8G5I - chains A and P of the 5 polymer chains in the assembly; structure by electron microscopy, 2.75 A resolution.

== Chain A ==
Name: DNA polymerase subunit gamma-1
From: Homo sapiens
Notes: EC 2.7.7.7
UniProtKB: P54098 (DPOG1_HUMAN); residues 1-1239 here = UniProt positions 1-1239
Sequence (1239 residues; each row starts with the number of its first residue):
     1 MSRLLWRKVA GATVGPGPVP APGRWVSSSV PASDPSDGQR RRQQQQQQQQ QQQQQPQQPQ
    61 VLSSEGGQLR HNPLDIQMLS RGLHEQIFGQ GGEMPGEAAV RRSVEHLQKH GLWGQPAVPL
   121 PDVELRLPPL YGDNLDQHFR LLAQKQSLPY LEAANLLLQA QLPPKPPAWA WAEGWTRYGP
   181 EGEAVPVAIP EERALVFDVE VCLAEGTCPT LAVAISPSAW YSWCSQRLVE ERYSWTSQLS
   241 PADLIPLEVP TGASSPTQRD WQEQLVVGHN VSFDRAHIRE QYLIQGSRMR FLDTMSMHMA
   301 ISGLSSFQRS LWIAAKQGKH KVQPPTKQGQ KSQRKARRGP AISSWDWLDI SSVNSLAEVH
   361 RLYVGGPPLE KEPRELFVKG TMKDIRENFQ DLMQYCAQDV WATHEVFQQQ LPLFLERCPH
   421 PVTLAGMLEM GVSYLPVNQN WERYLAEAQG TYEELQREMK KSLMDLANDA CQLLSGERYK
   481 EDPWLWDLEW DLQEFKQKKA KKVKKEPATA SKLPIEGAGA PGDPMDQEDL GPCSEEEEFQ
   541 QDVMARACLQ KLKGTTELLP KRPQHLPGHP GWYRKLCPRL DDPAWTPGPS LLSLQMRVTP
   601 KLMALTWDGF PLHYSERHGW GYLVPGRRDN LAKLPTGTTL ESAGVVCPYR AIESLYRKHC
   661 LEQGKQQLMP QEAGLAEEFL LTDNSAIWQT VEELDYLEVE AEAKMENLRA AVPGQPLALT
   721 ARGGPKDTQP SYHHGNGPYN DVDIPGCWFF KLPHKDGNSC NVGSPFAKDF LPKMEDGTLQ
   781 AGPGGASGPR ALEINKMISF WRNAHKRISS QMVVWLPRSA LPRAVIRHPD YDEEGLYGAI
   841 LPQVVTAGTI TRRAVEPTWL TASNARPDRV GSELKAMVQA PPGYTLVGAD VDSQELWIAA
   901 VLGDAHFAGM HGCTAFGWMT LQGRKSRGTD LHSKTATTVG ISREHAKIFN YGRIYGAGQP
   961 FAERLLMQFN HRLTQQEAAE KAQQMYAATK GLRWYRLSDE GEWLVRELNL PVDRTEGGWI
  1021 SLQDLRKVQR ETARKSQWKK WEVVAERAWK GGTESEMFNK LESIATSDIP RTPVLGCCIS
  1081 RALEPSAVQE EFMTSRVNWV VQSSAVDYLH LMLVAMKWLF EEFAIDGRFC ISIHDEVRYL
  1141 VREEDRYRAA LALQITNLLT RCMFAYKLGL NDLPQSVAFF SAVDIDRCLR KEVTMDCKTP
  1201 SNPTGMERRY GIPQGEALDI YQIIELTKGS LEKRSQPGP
Unresolved in the structure: 1-73, 254-259, 317-340, 498-525, 627-645, 658-737, 993-1049, 1229-1239
Curated features (UniProtKB/Swiss-Prot):
  - region: Gln43 to Gln55 (Does not contribute to polymerase and exonuclease enzymatic activities), Thr858 to Asn864 (Trigger loop)
  - motif: Val196 to Glu200 (Exo I), Val267 to Arg275 (Exo II), Tyr395 to Thr403 (Exo III), Val887 to Leu896 (Pol A), Arg943 to Gly958 (Pol B), His1134 to Val1141 (Pol C)
  - active site: Asp198 (Exonuclease activity)
  - binding site (DNA): Ser306, Ser593, Lys806, Thr849, Thr1094, Ser1095
  - binding site (RNA): Arg579, His754, Gly763, Lys768, Ser863, Arg869
  - binding site (a 2'-deoxyribonucleoside 5'-triphosphate): Asp890, Val891, Ser893, Glu895, Arg943, Lys947, Tyr951, Asp1135
  - binding site (Mg(2+)): Asp890, Val891, Asp1135
  - site (Critical for replication fidelity and mismatch recognition): Arg853, Gln1102
  - natural variant: Arg3 (R3P: In PEOB1 and SANDO), Gln55 (Q55QQ; Q55QQQ), Arg227 (R227W: In PEOB1 and MTDPS4B), Arg232 (R232G: In MTDPS4A; R232H: In LS), Leu244 (L244P: In MTDPS4A), Thr251 (T251I: In PEOB1, MTDPS4A and MTDPS4B), Gly268 (G268A: In PEOB1), Arg275 (R275Q: Found in a patient with epileptic encephalopathy, developmental delay and moderate intellectual disability; uncertain significance), His277 (H277L: In PEOB1; uncertain significance), Gly303 (G303R: In MTDPS4A), Leu304 (L304R: In PEOB1 and SANDO; L304SANDO: In PEOB1), Ser305 (S305R: In MTDPS4A), 52 further natural variant entries in UniProt
  - mutagenesis: Asp198 (D198A: Abolishes exonuclease activity; when associated with A-200. Decreases polymerase exonucleolytic proofreading by 30-fold for the T:G mismatch and by 14-fold for the A:A mismatch ...), Glu200 (E200A: Abolishes exonuclease activity; when associated with A-198. Decreases polymerase exonucleolytic proofreading by 30-fold for the T:G mismatch and by 14-fold for the A:A mismatch ...), Asp274 (D274A: Unable to idle at the 5'-end of the nascent DNA strand. Continues DNA synthesis into double-stranded DNA past the 5'-end creating a flap structure that cannot be ligated), Lys498 (K498C: Decreases processive DNA synthesis), Lys499 (K499C: Decreases processive DNA synthesis), Lys501 (K501C: Decreases processive DNA synthesis), Val543 to Leu558 (Markedly decreases the stimulation by POLG2, resulting in impaired processive DNA synthesis), Leu549 (L549N: Decreases processive DNA synthesis), Leu552 (L552N: Decreases processive DNA synthesis), Lys553 (K553N: Decreases processive DNA synthesis), Arg853 (R853A: Abolishes primer DNA extention in the presence of dNTPs. Impairs intrinsic polymerase processivity. Enhances exonuclease activity leading to primer DNA degradation), Asp890 (D890N: Abolishes DNA polymerase activity), 1 further mutagenesis entry in UniProt
What the authors report for this chain:
  - binding site for Template DNA: Gln1102
  - catalytic residues: Asp890, Asp1135
  - conformationally variable residues: Tyr955
  - mutagenesis - R309A: decreased catalytic activity (exonuclease activity)
  - disease-associated variants - R807P: decreased catalytic activity (proofreading activity)

== Chain P ==
Molecule: Mismatched Primer DNA
Sequence (20 nucleotides; row label = number of the first residue in the row):
     8 GAAGACAGTC TGCGGCGCGA
Unresolved in the structure: 8-9

== How chain A and chain P interact ==
Residue-residue contacts - 26 pairs, chain A then chain P:
  Arg562(A) - DA14(P)  hydrogen bond to the sugar
  Arg562(A) - DG15(P)  salt bridge to the phosphate
  Arg579(A) - DG15(P)  salt bridge to the phosphate
  Tyr622(A) - DC23(P)  hydrogen bond to the phosphate
  Val762(A) - DG22(P)  phosphate contact
  Gly763(A) - DG22(P)  phosphate contact
  Pro765(A) - DC23(P)  phosphate contact
  Lys768(A) - DG24(P)  phosphate contact
  Ser799(A) - DG24(P)  hydrogen bond to the phosphate
  Ser799(A) - DC25(P)  hydrogen bond to the phosphate
  Phe800(A) - DC25(P)  sugar contact
  Asn803(A) - DG24(P)  sugar contact
  Arg853(A) - DA27(P)  base contact
  Leu860(A) - DG26(P)  phosphate contact
  Leu860(A) - DA27(P)  phosphate contact
  Thr861(A) - DG26(P)  sugar contact
  Ala862(A) - DG26(P)  phosphate contact
  Ala862(A) - DA27(P)  phosphate contact
  Ser863(A) - DC25(P)  phosphate contact
  Ser863(A) - DG26(P)  phosphate contact
  Asn864(A) - DG26(P)  phosphate contact
  Arg869(A) - DC25(P)  salt bridge to the phosphate
  Arg869(A) - DG26(P)  salt bridge to the phosphate
  Lys875(A) - DA27(P)  salt bridge to the phosphate
  His1134(A) - DA27(P)  sugar contact
  Asp1135(A) - DA27(P)  sugar contact
Other interface residues (no listed pair), chain A (21 interface residues in all): Lys796
Other interface residues (no listed pair), chain P (9 interface residues in all): DC13

== Summary ==
21 residues of chain A face 9 of chain P across their interface, with 4 hydrogen bonds and 5 salt bridges.
Polar pairs include Arg562(A)-DA14(P), Tyr622(A)-DC23(P) and Ser799(A)-DG24(P). The paper reports catalytic
residues Asp890(A) and Asp1135(A); R309A of chain A reduces catalytic activity (exonuclease activity).
Chain A is DNA polymerase subunit gamma-1 (Homo sapiens) and chain P is Mismatched Primer DNA; the structure,
Cryo-EM structure of the Mismatch Sensing Complex (I) of Human Mitochondrial DNA Polymerase Gamma, was
determined by electron microscopy (same publication as 8G5J, 8G5K, 8G5L, 8G5N, 8G5O, 8G5P and 8T7E).
